4XUI - chain A; structure by X-ray diffraction, 2.51 A resolution.

Chain A:
Molecule: Cruzipain
Organism: Trypanosoma cruzi
Notes: EC 3.4.22.51
UniProt: P25779 (CYSP_TRYCR); residues 0-215 here correspond to UniProt positions 122-337 (UniProt number = residue number + 122)
Amino-acid sequence (216 residues; row label = number of the first residue in the row; numbering starts at 0):
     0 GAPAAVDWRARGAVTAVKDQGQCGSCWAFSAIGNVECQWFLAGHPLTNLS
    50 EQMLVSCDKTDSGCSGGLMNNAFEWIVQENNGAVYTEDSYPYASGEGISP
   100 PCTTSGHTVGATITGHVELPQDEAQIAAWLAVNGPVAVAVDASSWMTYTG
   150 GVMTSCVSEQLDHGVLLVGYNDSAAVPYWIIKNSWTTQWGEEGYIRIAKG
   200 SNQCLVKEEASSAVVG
Unresolved in the structure: 0
Cystine bridges: Cys22-Cys63, Cys56-Cys101, Cys155-Cys203
Small-molecule neighbours: 2VC (N-[(2S)-5-(carbamimidamidooxy)-1-oxo-1-{[(1E,3S)-5-phenyl-1-(pyrimidin-2-ylsulfonyl)pent-1-en-3-yl]amino}pentan-2-yl]-4-methylpiperazine-1-carboxamide): Gln19, Gly20, Gln21, Cys22, Gly23, Cys25, Trp26, Cys63, Ser64, Gly65, Gly66, Leu67, Ala138, Gln159, Leu160, Asp161, His162, Trp184, Glu208
Curated features (UniProtKB/Swiss-Prot):
  - active site: Cys25, His162, Asn182
  - site: Gly215 (Cleavage)
  - glycosylation (N-linked (GlcNAc...) asparagine): Asn47, Asn170
What the authors report for this chain:
  - binding site for 2VC: Gln19, Cys25, Gly66, Asp161, Trp184

Overview:
Ligands of chain A: compound 2VC. UniProt lists 3 active-site residues. From the paper: a binding site for 2VC
at Gln19, Cys25 and Gly66 among others.
Chain A is Cruzipain (Trypanosoma cruzi); the structure, Crystal structure analysis of cruzain bound to the
no-covalent analog of WRR-483 (WRR-669), was determined by X-ray diffraction, deposited together with 4PI3.
